Entry 6XET (X-ray diffraction, 2.60 A resolution); this record covers chains B and E of the 5 polymer chains in the assembly.

Chain B:
Protein: Tubulin beta chain
Organism: Sus scrofa
Reference sequence: A0A287AGU7 (A0A287AGU7_PIG); numbering as in UniProt (aligned over 1-433)
Chain sequence (433 residues; row label = number of the first residue in the row):
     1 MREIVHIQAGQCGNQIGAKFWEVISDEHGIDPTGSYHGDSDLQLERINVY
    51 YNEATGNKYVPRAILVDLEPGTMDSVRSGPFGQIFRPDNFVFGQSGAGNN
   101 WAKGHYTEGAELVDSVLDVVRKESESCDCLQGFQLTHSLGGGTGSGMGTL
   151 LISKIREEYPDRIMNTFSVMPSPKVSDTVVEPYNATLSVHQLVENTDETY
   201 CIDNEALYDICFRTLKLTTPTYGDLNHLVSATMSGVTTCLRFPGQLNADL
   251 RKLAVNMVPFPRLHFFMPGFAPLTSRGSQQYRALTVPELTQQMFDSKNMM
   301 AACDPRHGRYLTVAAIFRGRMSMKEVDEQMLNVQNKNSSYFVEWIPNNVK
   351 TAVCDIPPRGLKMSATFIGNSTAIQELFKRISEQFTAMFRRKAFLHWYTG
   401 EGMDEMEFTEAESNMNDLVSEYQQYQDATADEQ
Unresolved in the structure: 279-283, 431-433
Ligand contacts:
  - GDP (guanosine-5'-diphosphate): Gly10, Gln11, Cys12, Gln15, Ile16, Asp67, Ser138, Gly140, Gly141, Gly142, Thr143, Gly144, Ser145, Val169, Pro171, Val175, Asp177, Glu181, Asn204, Leu207, Tyr222, Leu225, Asn226
  - TU2 ([3-fluoro-6-(3-hydroxy-4-methylphenyl)pyridin-2-yl](3,4,5-trimethoxyphenyl)methanone): Val236, Cys239, Leu240, Leu246, Asn247, Ala248, Asp249, Lys252, Leu253, Asn256, Met257, Thr312, Val313, Ala314, Ala315, Ile316, Asn347, Asn348, Val349, Lys350, Thr351, Ala352, Ile368
What the authors report for this chain:
  - binding site for TU2: Gly235, Cys239, Leu240, Leu246, Ala248, Asp249, Lys252, Leu253, Asn256, Met257, Ala314, Ile316, Asn347, Lys350, Ala352, Ile368

Chain E:
Protein: Stathmin-4
Organism: Rattus norvegicus
Reference sequence: P63043 (STMN4_RAT); residues 5-145 here correspond to UniProt positions 49-189 (UniProt number = residue number + 44)
Chain sequence (143 residues; each row starts with the number of its first residue):
     3 MADMEVIELNKATSGQSWEVILKPPSFDGVPEFNASLPRRRDPSLEEIQK
    53 KLEAAEERRKYQEAELLKHLAEKREHEREVIQKAIEENNNFIKMAKEKLA
   103 QKMESNKENREAHLAAMLERLQEKDKHAEEVRKNKELKEEASR
Unresolved in the structure: 3-5, 35-44, 141-145
Differences from the reference sequence: initiating methionine (3); expression tag (4); engineered mutation Ala14 (Cys58 in P63043), Trp20 (Phe64 in P63043)
Curated features (UniProtKB/Swiss-Prot):
  - modified residue: Ser46 (Phosphoserine)

How chain B and chain E interact:
Contacting residue pairs (26; chain B residue first):
  Tyr106(B) with His78(E), hydrogen bond; Glu79(E); Val82(E), hydrophobic; Ile83(E)
  Leu150(B) with Glu79(E)
  Ser153(B) with Leu72(E); Arg76(E), hydrogen bond
  Lys154(B) with Arg76(E)
  Arg156(B) with Leu68(E)
  Glu157(B) with Leu69(E); Leu72(E); Ala73(E); Arg76(E), salt bridge
  Pro160(B) with Glu65(E); Leu68(E), hydrophobic; Leu69(E), hydrophobic
  Thr399(B) with Glu89(E)
  Gly400(B) with Ala86(E); Glu89(E)
  Glu401(B) with Val82(E); Ala86(E)
  Gly402(B) with Val82(E); Lys85(E); Ala86(E)
  Glu407(B) with His78(E), salt bridge; Val82(E)
Interface residues without a listed pair, chain B (17 interface residues in all): His105, Ala110, Asn195, Met403, Asp404

In short:
The interface between chain B and chain E involves 17 residues on one side and 13 on the other; the contacts
include 2 hydrogen bonds and 2 salt bridges. Polar contacts include Glu157(B)-Arg76(E), Glu407(B)-His78(E) and
Tyr106(B)-His78(E). From the paper: a binding site for TU2 at Gly235(B), Cys239(B) and Leu240(B) among others.
Chain B is Tubulin beta chain (Sus scrofa) and chain E is Stathmin-4 (Rattus norvegicus); the structure,
Tubulin-RB3_SLD in complex with compound 60c, was determined by X-ray diffraction together with 6XER and 6XES
from the same study.
